8OMY - chain X; structure by X-ray diffraction, 1.37 A resolution.

[Chain X]
Molecule: Carbon monoxide dehydrogenase 2
Organism: Carboxydothermus hydrogenoformans Z-2901
Notes: EC 1.2.7.4
UniProt: Q9F8A8 (COOS2_CARHZ); residues 1-636 here = UniProt positions 1-636
Sequence (636 residues; row label = number of the first residue in the row):
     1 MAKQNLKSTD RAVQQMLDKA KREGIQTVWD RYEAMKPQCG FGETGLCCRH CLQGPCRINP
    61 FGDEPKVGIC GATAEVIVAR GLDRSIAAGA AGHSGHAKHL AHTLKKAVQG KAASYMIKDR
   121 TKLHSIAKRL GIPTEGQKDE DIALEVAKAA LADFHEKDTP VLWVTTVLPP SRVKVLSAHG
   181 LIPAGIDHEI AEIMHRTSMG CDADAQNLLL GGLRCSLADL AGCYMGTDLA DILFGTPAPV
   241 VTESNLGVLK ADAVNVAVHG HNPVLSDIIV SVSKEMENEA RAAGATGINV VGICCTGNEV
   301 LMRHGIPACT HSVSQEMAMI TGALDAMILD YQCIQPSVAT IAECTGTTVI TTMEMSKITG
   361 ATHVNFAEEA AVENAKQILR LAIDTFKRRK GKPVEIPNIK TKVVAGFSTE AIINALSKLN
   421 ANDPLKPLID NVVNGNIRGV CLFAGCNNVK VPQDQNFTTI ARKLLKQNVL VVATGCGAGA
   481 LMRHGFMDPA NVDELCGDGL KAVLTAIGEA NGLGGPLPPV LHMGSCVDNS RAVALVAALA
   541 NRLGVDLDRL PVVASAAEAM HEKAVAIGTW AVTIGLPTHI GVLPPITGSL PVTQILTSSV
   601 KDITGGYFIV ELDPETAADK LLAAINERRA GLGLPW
Unresolved in the structure: 1-3
Modified residues: C294 (S-hydroxycysteine; CSO)
Swiss-Prot annotation at these positions:
  - binding site ([4Fe-4S] cluster): C39, C47, C48, C51, C56, C70
  - binding site ([Ni-4Fe-5S] cluster): H261, C295, C333, C446, C476, C526

[Summary]
UniProt lists 6 [4Fe-4S] cluster-binding residues and 6 [Ni-4Fe-5S] cluster-binding residues.
Chain X is Carbon monoxide dehydrogenase 2 (Carboxydothermus hydrogenoformans Z-2901); the structure,
NI,FE-CODH -600mV state : 35 min Dioxygen Exposure, was determined by X-ray diffraction (same publication as
8OMX, 8ON0, 8ON1, 8ON2 and 8ON3).
